PDB entry 4RYD | X-ray diffraction, 2.15 A resolution | chains A and H

Chain A:
Molecule: Furin
Organism: Homo sapiens
Notes: EC 3.4.21.75
Reference sequence: P09958 (FURIN_HUMAN); residue numbers follow UniProt; this construct covers 108-574
Chain sequence (482 residues; each row starts with the number of its first residue):
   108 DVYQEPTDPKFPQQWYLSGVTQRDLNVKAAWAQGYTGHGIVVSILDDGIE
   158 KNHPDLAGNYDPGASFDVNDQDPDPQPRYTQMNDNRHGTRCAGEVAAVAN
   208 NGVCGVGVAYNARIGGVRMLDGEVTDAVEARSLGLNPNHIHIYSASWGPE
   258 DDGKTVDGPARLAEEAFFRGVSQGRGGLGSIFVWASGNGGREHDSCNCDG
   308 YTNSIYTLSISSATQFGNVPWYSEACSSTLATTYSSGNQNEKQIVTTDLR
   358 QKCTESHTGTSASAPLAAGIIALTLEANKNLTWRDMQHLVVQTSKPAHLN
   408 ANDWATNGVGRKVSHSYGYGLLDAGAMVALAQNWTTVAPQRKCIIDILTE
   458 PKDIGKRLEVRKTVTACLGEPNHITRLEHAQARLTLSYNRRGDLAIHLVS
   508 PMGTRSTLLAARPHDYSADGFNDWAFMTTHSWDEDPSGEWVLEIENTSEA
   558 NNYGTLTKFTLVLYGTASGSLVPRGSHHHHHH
Unresolved in the structure: 108, 575-589
Sequence notes: expression tag (575-589)
Disulfides: Cys211-Cys360, Cys303-Cys333, Cys450-Cys474
Swiss-Prot annotation at these positions:
  - motif: Arg498 to Asp500 (Cell attachment site)
  - active site (Charge relay system): Asp153, His194, Ser368
  - binding site (Ca(2+)): Asp115, Asp162, Asp174, Asp179, Asp181, Val205, Asn208, Val210, Gly212, Asp258, Asp301, Glu331
  - binding site (substrate): Asp154, Asp191, Asn192, Glu236, Ser253 to Asp258, Asp264, Ala292 to Asn295, Asp306, Tyr308, Ser368
  - glycosylation (N-linked (GlcNAc...) asparagine): Asn387, Asn440, Asn553

Chain H:
Molecule: para-guanidinomethyl-phenylacetyl-Arg-(3-methylvaline)-Arg-(amidomethyl)benzamidine
Chain sequence (5 residues; row label = number of the first residue in the row):
     1 XRVRX
Modified residues: 2UE (1-[4-(2-oxoethyl)benzyl]guanidine) at position 1; Val3 (3-methyl-l-valine; TBG); 00S (4-(aminomethyl)benzenecarboximidamide) at position 5

Chain A / chain H interface:
Residue-residue contacts - 39 pairs, chain A then chain H:
  Asp154(A) - Arg4(H)  salt bridge
  Asp191(A) - Arg4(H)  hydrogen bond (backbone-side chain)
  Asn192(A) - Arg4(H)  hydrogen bond
  His194(A) - Arg4(H)
  His194(A) - 00S_5(H)
  Leu227(A) - Arg4(H)
  Val231(A) - 2UE_1(H)
  Val231(A) - Arg2(H)
  Thr232(A) - 2UE_1(H)
  Asp233(A) - 2UE_1(H)
  Glu236(A) - 2UE_1(H)
  Glu236(A) - Arg2(H)  salt bridge
  Ser253(A) - Arg4(H)
  Ser253(A) - 00S_5(H)
  Trp254(A) - Val3(H)
  Trp254(A) - 00S_5(H)
  Gly255(A) - 2UE_1(H)
  Gly255(A) - Arg2(H)
  Gly255(A) - Val3(H)  hydrogen bond (backbone-backbone)
  Gly255(A) - 00S_5(H)
  Pro256(A) - 2UE_1(H)
  Pro256(A) - Arg2(H)
  Pro256(A) - Val3(H)
  Pro256(A) - 00S_5(H)
  Glu257(A) - 2UE_1(H)
  Asp258(A) - 00S_5(H)
  Asp264(A) - Arg2(H)  salt bridge
  Gly265(A) - Arg2(H)  hydrogen bond (backbone-side chain)
  Ala267(A) - 2UE_1(H)
  Trp291(A) - 00S_5(H)
  Ala292(A) - 00S_5(H)
  Ser293(A) - 00S_5(H)
  Gly294(A) - 00S_5(H)
  Asn295(A) - 00S_5(H)
  Asp306(A) - 00S_5(H)
  Tyr308(A) - Arg2(H)  hydrogen bond
  Thr309(A) - 00S_5(H)
  Thr367(A) - 00S_5(H)
  Ser368(A) - 00S_5(H)

Summary:
28 residues of chain A and 5 residues of chain H are in contact; the contacts include 5 hydrogen bonds and 3
salt bridges. Among the polar pairs are Asp154(A)-Arg4(H), Glu236(A)-Arg2(H) and Asp264(A)-Arg2(H).
Here chain A is Furin (Homo sapiens) and chain H is
para-guanidinomethyl-phenylacetyl-Arg-(3-methylvaline)-Arg-(amidomethyl)benzamidine. Entry 4RYD (X-ray
structure of human furin in complex with the competitive inhibitor para-guanidinomethyl-Phac-R-Tle-R-Amba) was
determined by X-ray diffraction.
